PDB entry 2B8J | X-ray diffraction, 2.03 A resolution | chains A and B

Chain A (and B):
Molecule: class B acid phosphatase
Organism: Escherichia coli
Notes: EC 3.1.3.2; chain B of this document is another copy of the same molecule, construct and numbering; everything in this record applies to it too
Reference sequence: P32697 (APHA_ECOLI); residues 2-212 here correspond to UniProt positions 27-237 (UniProt number = residue number + 25)
Sequence (211 residues; numbered 2 to 212; the number before each row is that of its first residue):
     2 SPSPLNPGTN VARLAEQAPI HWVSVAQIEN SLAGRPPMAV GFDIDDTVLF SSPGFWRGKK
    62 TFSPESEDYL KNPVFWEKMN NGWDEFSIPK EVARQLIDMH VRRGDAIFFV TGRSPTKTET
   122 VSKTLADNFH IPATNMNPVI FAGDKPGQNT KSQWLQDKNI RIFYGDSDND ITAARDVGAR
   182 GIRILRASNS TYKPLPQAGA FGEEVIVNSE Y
Bound ions: Mg2+: Asp-44, Asp-46, Asp-167
Residues lining bound ligands: spermine (SPM): Asp-46, Phe-56, Trp-57, Lys-60, Tyr-70, Leu-71, Trp-77, Gly-113, Arg-114, Asp-145, Thr-192, Tyr-193
Reported in the primary citation:
  - Mg2+ coordination: Asp-44, Asp-46, Asp-167
  - contacts within the chain: Asn-150/Thr-173 (hydrogen bond), Asp-44/Lys-152
  - binding site for phosphate ion: Asp-46, Thr-112, Lys-152
  - binding site for spermine: Asp-145
  - catalytic residues: Asp-46, Thr-112, Lys-152 (proposed by the authors, not directly observed)

How chain A and chain B interact:
Contacting residue pairs (61):
  Leu-6(A) / Ala-27(B)
  Leu-6(A) / Gln-28(B)  hydrogen bond (backbone-side chain)
  Leu-6(A) / Asn-31(B)
  Asn-7(A) / Gln-28(B)  hydrogen bond
  Val-12(A) / Ala-16(B)  hydrophobic
  Leu-15(A) / Leu-15(B)
  Leu-15(A) / Gln-18(B)
  Ala-16(A) / Val-12(B)  hydrophobic
  Ala-16(A) / Ala-16(B)  hydrophobic
  Gln-18(A) / Leu-15(B)
  Ala-27(A) / Leu-6(B)
  Gln-28(A) / Leu-6(B)  hydrogen bond (side chain-backbone)
  Gln-28(A) / Asn-7(B)  hydrogen bond
  Asn-31(A) / Leu-6(B)
  Phe-51(A) / Phe-51(B)  hydrophobic
  Phe-51(A) / Ile-89(B)  hydrophobic
  Phe-51(A) / Asn-190(B)
  Ser-53(A) / Ile-89(B)
  Pro-54(A) / Pro-54(B)  hydrophobic
  Pro-54(A) / Phe-87(B)
  Pro-54(A) / Ile-89(B)
  Trp-57(A) / Glu-86(B)
  Trp-57(A) / Ser-88(B)  hydrogen bond (side chain-backbone)
  Trp-57(A) / Pro-90(B)
  Trp-57(A) / Asn-129(B)
  Arg-58(A) / Glu-86(B)
  Arg-58(A) / Phe-87(B)
  Lys-61(A) / Glu-86(B)  salt bridge
  Trp-84(A) / Phe-87(B)  hydrophobic
  Glu-86(A) / Trp-57(B)
  Glu-86(A) / Arg-58(B)
  Phe-87(A) / Pro-54(B)
  Phe-87(A) / Gly-55(B)
  Phe-87(A) / Arg-58(B)
  Phe-87(A) / Trp-84(B)
  Phe-87(A) / Phe-87(B)  hydrophobic
  Ser-88(A) / Trp-57(B)  hydrogen bond (backbone-side chain)
  Ile-89(A) / Phe-51(B)  hydrophobic
  Ile-89(A) / Ser-53(B)
  Ile-89(A) / Pro-54(B)
  Ile-89(A) / Asn-190(B)
  Ile-89(A) / Thr-192(B)
  Pro-90(A) / Trp-57(B)  hydrophobic
  Glu-92(A) / Lys-194(B)  salt bridge
  Arg-95(A) / Trp-57(B)
  Asp-128(A) / Lys-61(B)  salt bridge
  Asn-129(A) / Trp-57(B)
  Asn-129(A) / Lys-61(B)
  Ala-188(A) / Asn-190(B)
  Ser-189(A) / Glu-211(B)
  Ser-189(A) / Tyr-212(B)
  Asn-190(A) / Phe-51(B)
  Asn-190(A) / Ile-89(B)
  Asn-190(A) / Ala-188(B)
  Asn-190(A) / Asn-190(B)  hydrogen bond
  Asn-190(A) / Tyr-212(B)
  Thr-192(A) / Ile-89(B)
  Lys-194(A) / Glu-92(B)  salt bridge
  Glu-211(A) / Ser-189(B)
  Tyr-212(A) / Ser-189(B)
  Tyr-212(A) / Asn-190(B)
Also at the interface, not in a pair above, chain A (34 interface residues in all): Ser-25, Gly-55
Also at the interface, not in a pair above, chain B (35 interface residues in all): Pro-8, Ser-25, Asp-85, Arg-95

Overview:
Chain A and chain B form an interface of 34 and 35 residues respectively; the contacts include 7 hydrogen
bonds and 4 salt bridges. Polar pairs include Lys-61(A)/Glu-86(B), Glu-92(A)/Lys-194(B) and
Asp-128(A)/Lys-61(B). Ligands of chain A: spermine. From the paper: catalytic residues Asp-46(A), Thr-112(A)
and Lys-152(A); a binding site for phosphate ion at Asp-46(A), Thr-112(A) and Lys-152(A).
Chain A and chain B are both class B acid phosphatase (Escherichia coli); the structure, Crystal structure of
AphA class B acid phosphatase/phosphotransferase ternary complex with adenosine and phosphate at 2 ..., was
determined by X-ray diffraction, deposited together with 2B82.
